PDB entry 5FYR | X-ray diffraction, 1.45 A resolution | chain A

# Chain A
Protein: Phosphoinositol-specific phospholipase C
Source organism: Pseudomonas sp
Sequence (298 residues; row label = number of the first residue in the row):
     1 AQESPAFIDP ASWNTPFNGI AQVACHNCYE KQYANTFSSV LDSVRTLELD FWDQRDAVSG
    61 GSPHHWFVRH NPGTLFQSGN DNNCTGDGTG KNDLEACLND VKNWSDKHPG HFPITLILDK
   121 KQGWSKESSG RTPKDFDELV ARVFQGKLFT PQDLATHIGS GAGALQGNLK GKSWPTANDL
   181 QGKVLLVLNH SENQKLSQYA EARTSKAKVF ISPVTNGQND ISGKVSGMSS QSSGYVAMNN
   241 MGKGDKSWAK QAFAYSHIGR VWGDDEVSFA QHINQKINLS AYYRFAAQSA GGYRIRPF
Disordered / not traced: 1, 74-78, 87-89
Cystine bridges: Cys25-Cys28, Cys84-Cys97
Metal / ion sites: Ca2+: Asn27, Glu48, Asp50, Asp119 (together with 1,2,3,4,5,6-hexahydroxy-cyclohexane)
Ligand contacts: 1,2,3,4,5,6-hexahydroxy-cyclohexane (INS): His26, Asn27, Glu48, Ile117, Asp119, Lys121, Asn189, His190, Asn240, Arg260, Trp262
What the authors report for this chain:
  - binding site for 1,2,3,4,5,6-hexahydroxy-cyclohexane: His26, Asn27, Glu48, Asn189, Asn240, Arg260, Trp262
  - Ca2+ coordination: Asn27, Glu48, Asp50, Asp119
  - catalytic residues: His26, Glu48, His70 (proposed by the authors, not directly observed)
  - contacts within the chain: His26-Tyr283 (pi stacking)

# In short
Chain A binds 1,2,3,4,5,6-hexahydroxy-cyclohexane. Asn27, Glu48, Asp50 and Asp119 coordinate Ca2+. From the
paper: catalytic residues His26, Glu48 and His70; a binding site for 1,2,3,4,5,6-hexahydroxy-cyclohexane at
His26, Asn27 and Glu48 among others.
Chain A is Phosphoinositol-specific phospholipase C (Pseudomonas sp); the structure, Calcium-dependent
phosphoinositol-specific phospholipase C from a Gram-negative bacterium, Pseudomonas sp, apo form, myoinositol
complex, was determined by X-ray diffraction, deposited together with 5FYO and 5FYP.
